Entry 2HYP (X-ray diffraction, 2.05 A resolution); this record covers chain A.

Chain A:
Name: Hypothetical protein RV0805
Source organism: Mycobacterium tuberculosis
Notes: EC 3.1.4.17; fragment: catalytic core
UniProtKB: O06629 (O06629_MYCTU); residue numbers follow UniProt; this construct covers 3-278
Chain sequence (280 residues; row label = number of the first residue in the row; numbers below 1 keep their minus sign (Gly-1 is residue -1)):
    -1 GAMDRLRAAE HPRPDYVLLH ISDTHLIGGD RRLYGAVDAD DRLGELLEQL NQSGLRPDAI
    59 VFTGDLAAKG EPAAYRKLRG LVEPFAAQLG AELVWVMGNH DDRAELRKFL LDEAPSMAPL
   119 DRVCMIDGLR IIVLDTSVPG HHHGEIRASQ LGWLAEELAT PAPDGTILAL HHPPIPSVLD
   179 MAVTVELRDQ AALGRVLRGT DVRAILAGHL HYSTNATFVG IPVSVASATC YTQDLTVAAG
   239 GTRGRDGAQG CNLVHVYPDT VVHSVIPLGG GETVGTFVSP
Not modelled in the structure: -1 to 9, 29-35, 229-247, 266-278
Differences from the reference sequence: cloning artifact (-1 to 2); engineered mutation Ala66 (Asp in O06629)
Ion coordination: Fe ion: Asp21, His23, Asp63, His209 (together with cacodylate ion); Mn2+: Asp63, Asn97, His169, His207 (together with cacodylate ion)

Summary:
The Fe ion site is built by Asp21, His23, Asp63 and His209. Asp63, Asn97, His169 and His207 coordinate Mn2+.
Chain A is Hypothetical protein RV0805 (Mycobacterium tuberculosis); the structure, Crystal structure of
Rv0805 D66A mutant, was determined by X-ray diffraction, deposited together with 2HY1.
